2XFG - chains A and B; structure by X-ray diffraction, 1.68 A resolution.

# Chain A
Molecule: Endoglucanase 1
Organism: Clostridium thermocellum
Notes: EC 3.2.1.4; fragment: gh9 catalytic domain, residues 54-516
Reference sequence: Q02934 (GUNI_CLOTH); residues -18 to 444 here correspond to UniProt positions 54-516 (UniProt number = residue number + 72)
Chain sequence (466 residues; each row starts with the number of its first residue; numbers below 1 keep their minus sign (Met-19 is residue -19)):
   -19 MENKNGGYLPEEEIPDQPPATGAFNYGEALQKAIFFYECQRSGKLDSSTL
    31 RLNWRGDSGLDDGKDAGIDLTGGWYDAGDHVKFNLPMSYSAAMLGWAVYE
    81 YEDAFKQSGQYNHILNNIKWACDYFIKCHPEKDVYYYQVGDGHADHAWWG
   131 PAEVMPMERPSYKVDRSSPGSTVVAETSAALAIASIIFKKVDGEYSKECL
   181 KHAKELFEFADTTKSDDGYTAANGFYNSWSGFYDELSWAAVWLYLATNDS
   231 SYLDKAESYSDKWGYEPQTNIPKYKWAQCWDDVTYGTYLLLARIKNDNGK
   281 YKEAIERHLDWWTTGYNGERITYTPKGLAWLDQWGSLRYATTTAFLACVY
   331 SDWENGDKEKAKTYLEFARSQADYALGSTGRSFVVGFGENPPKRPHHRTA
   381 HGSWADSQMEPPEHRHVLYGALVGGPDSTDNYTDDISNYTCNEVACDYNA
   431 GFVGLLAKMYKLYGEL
Not modelled in the structure: -19 to 0
Construct notes: expression tag (-19, 445-446); conflict Ser27 (Pro99 in Q02934)
Metal / ion sites: Ca2+: Ser210, Gly211, Asp214, Glu215, Asp261
From the paper describing this entry:
  - binding site for Ca2+: Asp261, Asp262 (citing earlier work)
  - Ca2+ coordination: Ser210, Gly211, Asp214, Glu215, Asp261

# Chain B
Molecule: Endoglucanase 1
Organism: Clostridium thermocellum
Notes: fragment: cbm3c cellulose binding module, residues 517-683
Reference sequence: Q02934 (GUNI_CLOTH); residues 447-613 here correspond to UniProt positions 517-683 (UniProt number = residue number + 70)
Chain sequence (176 residues; numbered 446 to 621; the number before each row is that of its first residue):
   446 MGSPDPKFNGIEEVPEDEIFVEAGVNASGNNFIEIKAIVNNKSGWPARVC
   496 ENLSFRYFINIEEIVNAGKSASDLQVSSSYNQGAKLSDVKHYKDNIYYVE
   546 VDLSGTKIYPGGQSAYKKEVQFRISAPEGTVFNPENDYSYQGLSAGTVVK
   596 SEYIPVYDAGVLVFGREPLEHHHHHH
Not modelled in the structure: 446, 619-621
Construct notes: expression tag (446, 614-621)
Metal / ion sites: Ca2+: Asn505, Glu508, Asn578, Asn581, Asp582
From the paper describing this entry:
  - contacts within the chain: Glu457-Trp490 (hydrogen bond)

# Chain A / chain B interface
Residue-residue contacts (60):
  Gly7(A) with Pro449(B)
  Glu8(A) with Pro449(B)
  Gln11(A) with Pro449(B); Asp450(B), hydrogen bond (side chain-backbone); Phe453(B)
  Lys12(A) with Phe453(B)
  Phe15(A) with Phe453(B), hydrophobic
  Arg31(A) with Asn454(B); Gly455(B), hydrogen bond (backbone-backbone); Ile456(B)
  Leu32(A) with Gly455(B); Ile456(B), hydrophobic
  Asn33(A) with Gly455(B), hydrogen bond (backbone-backbone); Ile456(B); Glu457(B), hydrogen bond (side chain-backbone); Trp490(B); Pro491(B)
  Trp34(A) with Gly455(B); Glu457(B); Gly489(B); Pro491(B)
  Arg35(A) with Pro491(B)
  Gly36(A) with Pro491(B)
  Gln87(A) with Ser448(B)
  Ser88(A) with Pro449(B)
  Gln90(A) with Pro449(B)
  Trp128(A) with Gly556(B), hydrogen bond (side chain-backbone)
  Pro131(A) with Ala492(B), hydrophobic; Pro555(B)
  Glu133(A) with Ala492(B)
  Val134(A) with Arg493(B); Val494(B), hydrophobic; Tyr554(B), hydrophobic; Pro555(B)
  Pro136(A) with Tyr554(B)
  Ser383(A) with Pro555(B)
  Trp384(A) with Lys487(B); Pro555(B); Gly556(B), hydrogen bond (backbone-backbone); Gly557(B), hydrogen bond (backbone-backbone); Tyr561(B)
  Ala385(A) with Gly557(B); Gln558(B)
  Asp386(A) with Gly557(B)
  Glu390(A) with Gln558(B)
  Arg395(A) with Glu457(B); Glu461(B), salt bridge; Lys487(B), hydrogen bond (side chain-backbone); Ser488(B), hydrogen bond (side chain-backbone); Gly489(B); Trp490(B)
  His396(A) with Glu457(B), salt bridge; Gly489(B), hydrogen bond (side chain-backbone); Trp490(B), hydrogen bond
  Val397(A) with Glu457(B), hydrogen bond (backbone-side chain)
  Tyr399(A) with Phe453(B), hydrophobic
  Tyr440(A) with Gly447(B), hydrogen bond (side chain-backbone)
  Gly444(A) with Gly447(B), hydrogen bond (backbone-backbone)
  Glu445(A) with Gly447(B)
  Leu446(A) with Gly447(B)
Also at the interface, not in a pair above, chain B (26 interface residues in all): Pro451, Val459
From the paper, about this interface:
  - residue pairs: Gly447(B)-Gly444(A) (hydrogen bond), Gly447(B)-Tyr440(A) (hydrogen bond), Asp450(B)-Gln11(A) (hydrogen bond), Phe453(B)-Phe15(A) (hydrophobic contact), Phe453(B)-Tyr399(A) (hydrophobic contact), Gly455(B)-Asn33(A) (hydrogen bond), Gly455(B)-Arg31(A) (hydrogen bond), Glu457(B)-Asn33(A) (hydrogen bond), Glu457(B)-Val397(A) (hydrogen bond), Glu457(B)-Arg395(A) (hydrogen bond), Glu457(B)-His396(A) (salt bridge)
  - interface residues, chain B: Asn486(B)

# Overview
Chain A and chain B form an interface of 32 and 26 residues respectively, with 14 hydrogen bonds and 2 salt
bridges. Polar pairs include Arg395(A)-Glu461(B), His396(A)-Glu457(B) and Gln11(A)-Asp450(B). The paper
describes hydrogen bonds between Gly447(B) and Gly444(A), Gly447(B) and Tyr440(A) and Asp450(B) and Gln11(A)
among others; hydrophobic contacts between Phe453(B) and Phe15(A) and Phe453(B) and Tyr399(A); a salt bridge
between Glu457(B) and His396(A). The paper reports a binding site for Ca2+ at Asp261(A) and Asp262(A); the
interface residue Asn486(B).
Here chain A is Endoglucanase 1 and chain B is Endoglucanase 1, both from Clostridium thermocellum. Entry 2XFG
(Reassembly and co-crystallization of a family 9 processive endoglucanase from separately expressed GH9 and
CBM3c modules) was determined by X-ray diffraction.
